PDB entry 4NKB | X-ray diffraction, 2.30 A resolution | chain A

== Chain A ==
Molecule: Probable serine/threonine-protein kinase zyg-1
Organism: Caenorhabditis elegans
Notes: EC 2.7.11.1
Reference sequence: Q9GT24 (ZYG1_CAEEL); residues 338-564 here = UniProt positions 338-564
Chain sequence (230 residues; each row starts with the number of its first residue):
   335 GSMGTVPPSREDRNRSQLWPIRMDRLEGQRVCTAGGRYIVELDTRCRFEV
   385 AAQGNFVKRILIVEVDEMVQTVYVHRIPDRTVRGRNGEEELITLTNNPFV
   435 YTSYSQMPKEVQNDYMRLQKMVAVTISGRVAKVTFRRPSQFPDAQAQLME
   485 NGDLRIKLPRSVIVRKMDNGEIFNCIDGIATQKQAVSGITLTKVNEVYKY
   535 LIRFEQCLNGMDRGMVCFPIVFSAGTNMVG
Disordered / not traced: 335-350, 510-515, 548-550, 563-564
Sequence notes: expression tag (335-337)
Swiss-Prot annotation at these positions:
  - mutagenesis: Arg371 (R371Q: In it4; induces an arrest in cell division at all stages of development), Pro432 (P432L: In b1; induces an arrest in cell division at all stages of development), Pro442 (P442L: In it25; temperature-sensitive mutant. At 20 degrees Celsius, nearly 100% of progeny are viable. At 24 degrees Celsius, over 90% of progeny are embryonic lethal ...)
What the authors report for this chain:
  - mutagenesis - K454E: decreased binding to CeSPD-2 AR
  - mutagenesis - R463D/R489D, R470E/R471E: abolished localization
  - mutagenesis - K454E: decreased localization

== In short ==
UniProt lists 3 mutagenesis sites. The paper reports that R463D/R489D and R470E/R471E abolish localization;
K454E reduces binding to CeSPD-2 AR.
Chain A is Probable serine/threonine-protein kinase zyg-1 (Caenorhabditis elegans); the structure, Crystal
Structure of the cryptic polo box (CPB)of ZYG-1, was determined by X-ray diffraction together with 4NK7 from
the same study.
